9E1M - chains D and J of the 11 polymer chains in the assembly; structure by electron microscopy, 3.25 A resolution.

# Chain D
Name: Histone H2B 1.1
From: Xenopus laevis
UniProt: P02281 (H2B11_XENLA); residues -3 to 122 here correspond to UniProt positions 1-126 (UniProt number = residue number + 4)
Amino-acid sequence (126 residues; row label = number of the first residue in the row; numbers below 1 keep their minus sign (Met-3 is residue -3)):
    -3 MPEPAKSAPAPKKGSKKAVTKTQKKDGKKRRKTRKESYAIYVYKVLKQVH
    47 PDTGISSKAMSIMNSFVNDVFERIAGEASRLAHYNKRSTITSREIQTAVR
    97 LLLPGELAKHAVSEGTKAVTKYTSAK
Disordered / not traced: -3 to 26
Construct notes: engineered mutation Thr29 (Ser33 in P02281)
UniProt features mapped onto this chain:
  - modified residue: Lys2 (N6-acetyllysine), Lys9 (N6-acetyllysine), Ser11 (Phosphoserine), Lys12 (N6-acetyllysine), Lys17 (N6-acetyllysine)
  - glycosylation: Ser109 (O-linked (GlcNAc) serine)
  - cross-link: Lys117 (Glycyl lysine isopeptide (Lys-Gly) (interchain with G-Cter in ubiquitin))

# Chain J
Molecule: 152-nt DNA strand
From: Homo sapiens
Sequence (152 nucleotides; numbered -75 to 76; the number before each row is that of its first residue; numbers below 1 keep their minus sign (DC-75 is residue -75)):
   -75 CCCTGGAGAATCCCGGTGCCGAGGCCGCTCAATTGGTCGTAGACAGCTCT
   -25 AGCACCGCTTAAACGCACGTACGCGCTGTCCCCCGCGTTTTAACCGCCAA
    25 GGGGATTACTCCCTAGTCTCCAGGCACGTGTCAGATATATACATCCTGTG
    75 CA
Disordered / not traced: -75

# How chain D and chain J interact
Residue-residue contacts (13):
  Thr29(D) with DT30(J), hydrogen bond to the phosphate
  Arg30(D) with DC-46(J), phosphate contact; DA-45(J), salt bridge to the phosphate
  Tyr39(D) with DG-53(J), hydrogen bond to the phosphate
  Gly50(D) with DG-53(J), phosphate contact
  Ile51(D) with DA-54(J), sugar contact; DG-53(J), phosphate contact
  Ser52(D) with DA-54(J), phosphate contact
  Ser53(D) with DA-54(J), hydrogen bond to the phosphate
  Arg83(D) with DG-34(J), sugar contact; DA-33(J), salt bridge to the phosphate
  Ser84(D) with DG-34(J), hydrogen bond to the phosphate
  Thr85(D) with DG-34(J), phosphate contact
Also at the interface, not in a pair above, chain D (11 interface residues in all): Lys43
Also at the interface, not in a pair above, chain J (9 interface residues in all): DG-52, DA-35

# Overview
11 residues of chain D and 9 residues of chain J are in contact; the contacts include 4 hydrogen bonds and 2
salt bridges. Among the polar pairs are Thr29(D)-DT30(J), Tyr39(D)-DG-53(J) and Ser53(D)-DA-54(J).
Chain D is Histone H2B 1.1 (Xenopus laevis) and chain J is a 152-nt DNA strand (Homo sapiens); the structure,
Snf2h bound nucleosome complex - ClassA2, was determined by electron microscopy together with 9E1L, 9E1N,
9E1O, 9E1P, 9E1Q, 9E1R and 4 further entries from the same study.
